4B7Y - chains A and D of the 4 polymer chains in the assembly; structure by X-ray diffraction, 3.25 A resolution.

[Chain A]
Molecule: Male-specific lethal 1 homolog
Organism: Homo sapiens
UniProt: Q68DK7 (MSL1_HUMAN); residues 212-252 here = UniProt positions 212-252
Amino-acid sequence (44 residues; row label = number of the first residue in the row):
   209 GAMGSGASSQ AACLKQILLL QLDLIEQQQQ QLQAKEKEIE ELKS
Not modelled in the structure: 209-213, 252
Construct notes: expression tag (209-211)
UniProt features mapped onto this chain:
  - region: Lys223 to Gln237 (Interaction with MSL2)
What the authors report for this chain:
  - self-association interface (contacts with another copy of this molecule); pairs are residue here / residue on that copy: Gln229-Gln229 (hydrogen bond), Lys243

[Chain D]
Molecule: Male-specific lethal 2 homolog
Organism: Homo sapiens
UniProt: Q9HCI7 (MSL2_HUMAN); residues 1-116 here = UniProt positions 1-116
Amino-acid sequence (116 residues; numbered 1 to 116; the number before each row is that of its first residue):
     1 MNPVNATALY ISASRLVLNY DPGDPKAFTE INRLLPYFRQ SLSCCVCGHL LQDPIAPTNS
    61 TCQHYVCKTC KGKKMMMKPS CSWCKDYEQF EENKQLSILV NCYKKLCEYI TQTTLA
Not modelled in the structure: 72-90
UniProt features mapped onto this chain:
  - zinc finger: Cys44 to Lys85 (RING-type)
  - binding site (Zn(2+)): Cys44, Cys47, Cys62, His64, Cys67, Cys70, Cys81, Cys84
  - natural variant: Arg15 (R15L: In KBHS; uncertain significance)
  - mutagenesis: His64 (H64Y: Great reduction in H2B ubiquitination. No effect on MSL1-binding)
Metal / ion sites: Zn2+ site 1: Cys44, Cys67, Cys70; Zn2+ site 2 near His64 (its only coordinating residue here)

[Chain A / chain D interface]
Contacting residue pairs (16; chain A residue first):
  Lys223(A) - Tyr109(D)
  Leu226(A) - Leu18(D)  hydrophobic
  Leu227(A) - Leu18(D)  hydrophobic
  Leu227(A) - Asn19(D)
  Leu230(A) - Tyr10(D)  hydrophobic
  Leu230(A) - Ser14(D)
  Leu230(A) - Arg15(D)
  Asp231(A) - Arg15(D)  salt bridge
  Glu234(A) - Ile11(D)
  Glu234(A) - Arg15(D)  salt bridge
  Gln237(A) - Asn2(D)  hydrogen bond
  Gln237(A) - Val4(D)
  Gln237(A) - Thr7(D)
  Leu240(A) - Asn2(D)
  Gln241(A) - Val4(D)
  Glu244(A) - Asn2(D)  hydrogen bond
Other interface residues (no listed pair), chain A (11 interface residues in all): Ile233
Other interface residues (no listed pair), chain D (12 interface residues in all): Pro3, Gln95
From the paper, about this interface:
  - residue pairs: Asp231(A)-Arg15(D) (salt bridge), Glu234(A)-Arg15(D) (salt bridge)
  - interface residues, chain D: Arg15(D)

[In short]
The interface between chain A and chain D involves 11 residues on one side and 12 on the other, with 2
hydrogen bonds and 2 salt bridges. Polar pairs include Asp231(A)-Arg15(D), Glu234(A)-Arg15(D) and
Gln237(A)-Asn2(D). The paper describes salt bridges between Asp231(A) and Arg15(D) and Glu234(A) and Arg15(D).
The paper reports the interface residue Arg15(D); a self-association interface involving Gln229(A) and
Lys243(A).
Chain A is Male-specific lethal 1 homolog and chain D is Male-specific lethal 2 homolog, both from Homo
sapiens; the structure, Crystal structure of the MSL1-MSL2 complex, was determined by X-ray diffraction
together with 4B86 from the same study.
